7N61 - chains 0I and Bh of the 139 polymer chains in the assembly; structure by electron microscopy, 3.50 A resolution.

Chain 0I:
Protein: FAP147
Source organism: Chlamydomonas reinhardtii
UniProtKB: A0A2K3DUG8 (A0A2K3DUG8_CHLRE); residue numbers follow UniProt; this construct covers 1-976
Chain sequence (976 residues; numbered 1 to 976; the number before each row is that of its first residue):
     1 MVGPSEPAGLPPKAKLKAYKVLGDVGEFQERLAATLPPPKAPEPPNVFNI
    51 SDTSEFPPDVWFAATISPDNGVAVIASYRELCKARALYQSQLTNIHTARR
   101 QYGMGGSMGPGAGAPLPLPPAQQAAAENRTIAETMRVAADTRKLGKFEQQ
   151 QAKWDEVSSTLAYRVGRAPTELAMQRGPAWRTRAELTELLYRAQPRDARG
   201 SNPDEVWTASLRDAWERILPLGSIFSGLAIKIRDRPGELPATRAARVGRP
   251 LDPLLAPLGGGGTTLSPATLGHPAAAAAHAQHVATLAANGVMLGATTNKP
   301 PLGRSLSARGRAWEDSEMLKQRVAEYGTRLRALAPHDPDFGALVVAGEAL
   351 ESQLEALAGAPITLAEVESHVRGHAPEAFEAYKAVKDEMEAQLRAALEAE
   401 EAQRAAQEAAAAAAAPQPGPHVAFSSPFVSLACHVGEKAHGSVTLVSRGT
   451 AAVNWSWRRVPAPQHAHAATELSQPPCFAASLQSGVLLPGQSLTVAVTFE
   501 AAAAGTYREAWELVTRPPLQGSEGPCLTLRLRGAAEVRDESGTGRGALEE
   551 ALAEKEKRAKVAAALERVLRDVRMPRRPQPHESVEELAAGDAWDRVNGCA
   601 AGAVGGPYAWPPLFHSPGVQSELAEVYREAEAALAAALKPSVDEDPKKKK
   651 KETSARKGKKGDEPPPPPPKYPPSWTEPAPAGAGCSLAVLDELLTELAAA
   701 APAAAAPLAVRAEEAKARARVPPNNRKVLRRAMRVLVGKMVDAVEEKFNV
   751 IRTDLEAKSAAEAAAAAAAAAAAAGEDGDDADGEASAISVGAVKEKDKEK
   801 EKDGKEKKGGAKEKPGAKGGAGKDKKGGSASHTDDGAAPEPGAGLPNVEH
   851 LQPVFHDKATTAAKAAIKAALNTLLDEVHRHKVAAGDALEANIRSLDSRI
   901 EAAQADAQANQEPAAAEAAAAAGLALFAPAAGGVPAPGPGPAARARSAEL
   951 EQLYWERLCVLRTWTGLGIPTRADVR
Not modelled in the structure: 1-89, 116-128, 367-408, 593-976

Chain Bh:
Protein: Tubulin alpha
Source organism: Chlamydomonas reinhardtii
UniProtKB: P09204 (TBA1_CHLRE); residues 1-451 here = UniProt positions 1-451
Chain sequence (451 residues; row label = number of the first residue in the row):
     1 MREVISIHIGQAGIQVGNACWELYCLEHGIQPDGQMPSDKTIGGGDDAFN
    51 TFFSETGAGKHVPRCIFLDLEPTVVDEVRTGTYRQLFHPEQLISGKEDAA
   101 NNFARGHYTIGKEIVDLALDRIRKLADNCTGLQGFLVFNAVGGGTGSGLG
   151 SLLLERLSVDYGKKSKLGFTVYPSPQVSTAVVEPYNSVLSTHSLLEHTDV
   201 AVMLDNEAIYDICRRSLDIERPTYTNLNRLIAQVISSLTASLRFDGALNV
   251 DITEFQTNLVPYPRIHFMLSSYAPIISAEKAYHEQLSVAEITNAAFEPAS
   301 MMVKCDPRHGKYMACCLMYRGDVVPKDVNASVATIKTKRTIQFVDWCPTG
   351 FKCGINYQPPTVVPGGDLAKVQRAVCMISNSTAIGEIFSRLDHKFDLMYA
   401 KRAFVHWYVGEGMEEGEFSEAREDLAALEKDFEEVGAESAEGAGEGEGEE
   451 Y
Not modelled in the structure: 38-45, 439-451
Ligand contacts: GTP (guanosine-5'-triphosphate): Gly10, Gln11, Ala12, Gln15, Val16, Asp69, Glu71, Asp98, Ala99, Ala100, Asn101, Ala140, Gly142, Gly143, Gly144, Thr145, Gly146, Val171, Thr179, Glu183, Asn206, Tyr224, Leu227, Asn228, Ile231
Curated features (UniProtKB/Swiss-Prot):
  - active site: Glu254
  - binding site (GTP): Gln11, Glu71, Gly144, Thr145, Thr179, Asn206, Asn228
  - binding site (Mg(2+)): Glu71
  - site: Tyr451 (Involved in polymerization)
  - modified residue: Lys40 (N6-acetyllysine)

Interface between chain 0I and chain Bh:
Residue-residue contacts (70; chain 0I residue first):
  Leu161(0I) with Glu434(Bh); Glu438(Bh)
  Arg164(0I) with Ala437(Bh); Glu438(Bh)
  Val165(0I) with Lys430(Bh); Glu434(Bh)
  Arg167(0I) with Lys430(Bh); Asp431(Bh), salt bridge; Glu434(Bh), salt bridge
  Leu172(0I) with Glu434(Bh)
  Ala173(0I) with Tyr262(Bh); Ile265(Bh), hydrophobic; Glu434(Bh)
  Met174(0I) with Tyr262(Bh), hydrophobic
  Arg176(0I) with Pro263(Bh); Arg264(Bh); Asp431(Bh), salt bridge
  Arg183(0I) with Glu196(Bh), hydrogen bond (side chain-backbone); His197(Bh)
  Thr187(0I) with Gly162(Bh)
  Leu190(0I) with Val159(Bh)
  Asp197(0I) with Arg123(Bh), hydrogen bond (backbone-side chain)
  Gly200(0I) with Asp127(Bh)
  Ser201(0I) with Arg123(Bh); Asp127(Bh), hydrogen bond (backbone-side chain)
  Asn202(0I) with Asp127(Bh), hydrogen bond (side chain-backbone)
  Leu219(0I) with Thr130(Bh)
  Pro220(0I) with Met1(Bh)
  Leu221(0I) with Met1(Bh), hydrophobic
  Ile230(0I) with Met1(Bh), hydrophobic
  His279(0I) with Glu420(Bh), salt bridge
  Met292(0I) with Tyr399(Bh); Arg402(Bh); Glu415(Bh)
  Leu293(0I) with Tyr399(Bh); Ser419(Bh)
  Gly294(0I) with Tyr399(Bh); Ala400(Bh)
  Thr297(0I) with His393(Bh); Asp396(Bh); Ala400(Bh)
  Pro301(0I) with Arg422(Bh); Glu423(Bh); Ala426(Bh), hydrophobic
  Leu302(0I) with Glu423(Bh), hydrogen bond (backbone-side chain); Lys430(Bh), hydrogen bond (backbone-side chain)
  Gly303(0I) with Glu423(Bh), hydrogen bond (backbone-side chain); Ala427(Bh); Lys430(Bh), hydrogen bond (backbone-side chain)
  Arg304(0I) with Ala427(Bh)
  Leu306(0I) with Leu195(Bh), hydrophobic; Glu196(Bh); Asp424(Bh)
  Arg309(0I) with His192(Bh); Glu420(Bh), hydrogen bond (side chain-backbone); Glu423(Bh); Asp424(Bh), salt bridge
  Arg311(0I) with His192(Bh), hydrogen bond (side chain-backbone); Ser193(Bh); Glu196(Bh), salt bridge
  Trp313(0I) with Ser158(Bh); Glu196(Bh); His197(Bh)
  Ser316(0I) with His197(Bh)
  Met318(0I) with Glu155(Bh); Arg156(Bh), hydrogen bond; Val159(Bh), hydrophobic
  Leu319(0I) with Val159(Bh)
  Arg322(0I) with Val159(Bh); Asp160(Bh)
Other interface residues (no listed pair), chain 0I (45 interface residues in all): Trp180, Glu188, Gln194, Ala198, Arg199, Arg243, Ala295, Ser305, Glu317
Other interface residues (no listed pair), chain Bh (42 interface residues in all): Asn128, Lys163, Asp199, Leu397, Glu433

Overview:
The interface between chain 0I and chain Bh involves 45 residues on one side and 42 on the other, with 11
hydrogen bonds and 6 salt bridges. Polar pairs include Arg167(0I)-Asp431(Bh), Arg167(0I)-Glu434(Bh) and
Arg176(0I)-Asp431(Bh). Chain Bh binds GTP.
Chain 0I is FAP147 and chain Bh is Tubulin alpha, both from Chlamydomonas reinhardtii; the structure,
structure of C2 projections and MIPs, was determined by electron microscopy.
